Entry 5LT4 (X-ray diffraction, 2.88 A resolution); this record covers chain A.

# Chain A
Protein: Kinesin-1 heavy chain
Source organism: Homo sapiens
Reference sequence: P33176 (KINH_HUMAN); residues 1-325 here = UniProt positions 1-325
Amino-acid sequence (325 residues; row label = number of the first residue in the row):
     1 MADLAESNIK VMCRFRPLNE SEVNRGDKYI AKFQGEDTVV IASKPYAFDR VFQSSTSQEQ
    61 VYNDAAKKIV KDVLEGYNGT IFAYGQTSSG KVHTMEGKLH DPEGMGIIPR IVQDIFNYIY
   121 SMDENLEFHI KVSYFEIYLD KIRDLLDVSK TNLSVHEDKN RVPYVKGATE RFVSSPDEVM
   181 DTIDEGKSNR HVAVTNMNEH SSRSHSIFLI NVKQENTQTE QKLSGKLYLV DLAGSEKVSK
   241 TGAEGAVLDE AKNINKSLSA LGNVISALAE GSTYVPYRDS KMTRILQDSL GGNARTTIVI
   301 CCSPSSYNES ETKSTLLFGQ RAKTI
Not modelled in the structure: 1-3, 123, 195-198, 240-242, 325
Construct notes: engineered mutation Ser7 (Cys in P33176), Ala65 (Cys in P33176), Val92 (Thr in P33176), Ala168 (Cys in P33176), Ser174 (Cys in P33176), Ala294 (Cys in P33176)
Curated features (UniProtKB/Swiss-Prot):
  - modified residue: Ala2 (N-acetylalanine)
  - cross-link: Lys213 (Glycyl lysine isopeptide (Lys-Gly) (interchain with G-Cter in SUMO2))

# Summary
Chain A is Kinesin-1 heavy chain (Homo sapiens); the structure, nucleotide-free kinesin-1 motor domain T92V
mutant, P1 crystal form, was determined by X-ray diffraction (same publication as 5LT0, 5LT1, 5LT2 and 5LT3).
